5S4L - chains C and E of the 6 polymer chains in the assembly; structure by X-ray diffraction, 2.30 A resolution.

== Chain C ==
Molecule: Tubulin alpha-1B chain
Organism: Bos taurus
UniProtKB: P81947 (TBA1B_BOVIN); residues 1-451 here = UniProt positions 1-451
Amino-acid sequence (451 residues; numbered 1 to 451; the number before each row is that of its first residue):
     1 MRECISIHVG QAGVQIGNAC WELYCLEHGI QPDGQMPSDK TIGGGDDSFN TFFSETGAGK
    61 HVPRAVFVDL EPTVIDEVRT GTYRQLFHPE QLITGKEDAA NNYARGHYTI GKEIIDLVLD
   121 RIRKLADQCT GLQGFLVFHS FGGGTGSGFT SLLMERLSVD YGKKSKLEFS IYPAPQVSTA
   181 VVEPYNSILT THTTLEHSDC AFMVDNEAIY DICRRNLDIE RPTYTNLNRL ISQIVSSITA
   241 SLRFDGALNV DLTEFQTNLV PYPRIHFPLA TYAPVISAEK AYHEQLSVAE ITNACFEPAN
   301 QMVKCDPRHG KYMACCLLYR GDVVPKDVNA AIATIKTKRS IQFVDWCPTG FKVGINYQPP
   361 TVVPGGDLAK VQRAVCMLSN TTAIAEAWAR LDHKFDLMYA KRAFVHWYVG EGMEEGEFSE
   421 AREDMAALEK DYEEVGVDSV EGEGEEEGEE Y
Unresolved in the structure: 441-451
Bound ions: Ca2+ site 1: Asp39, Thr41, Gly44, Glu55; Ca2+ site 2: Glu284 (shared with 1 residue of chain B)
Small-molecule neighbours: GTP (guanosine-5'-triphosphate): Gly10, Gln11, Ala12, Gln15, Ile16, Asp69, Asp98, Ala99, Ala100, Asn101, Ser140, Gly142, Gly143, Gly144, Thr145, Gly146, Ile171, Pro173, Val177, Ser178, Thr179, Glu183, Asn206, Tyr224, Leu227, Asn228, Ile231

== Chain E ==
Molecule: Stathmin-4
Organism: Rattus norvegicus
UniProtKB: P63043 (STMN4_RAT); residues 5-145 here correspond to UniProt positions 49-189 (UniProt number = residue number + 44)
Amino-acid sequence (143 residues; row label = number of the first residue in the row):
     3 MADMEVIELN KCTSGQSFEV ILKPPSFDGV PEFNASLPRR RDPSLEEIQK KLEAAEERRK
    63 YQEAELLKHL AEKREHEREV IQKAIEENNN FIKMAKEKLA QKMESNKENR EAHLAAMLER
   123 LQEKDKHAEE VRKNKELKEE ASR
Unresolved in the structure: 3-5, 29-43, 144-145
Sequence notes: initiating methionine (3); expression tag (4)
UniProt features mapped onto this chain:
  - modified residue: Ser46 (Phosphoserine)

== Chain C / chain E interface ==
Pairs across the interface (32; chain C residue first):
  His107(C) with Leu101(E); Lys104(E); Met105(E)
  Tyr108(C) with Lys104(E); Met105(E), hydrophobic; Asn108(E)
  Thr109(C) with Arg112(E)
  Lys112(C) with Met105(E)
  Glu155(C) with Leu101(E); Lys104(E), salt bridge
  Arg156(C) with Leu101(E)
  Ser158(C) with Phe93(E); Ile94(E)
  Val159(C) with Ile94(E); Ala97(E), hydrophobic; Lys98(E)
  Gly162(C) with Ile94(E)
  Lys163(C) with Asn90(E); Phe93(E)
  Thr193(C) with Lys104(E)
  Glu196(C) with Phe93(E)
  His197(C) with Phe93(E)
  Val409(C) with His115(E), hydrogen bond (backbone-side chain)
  Gly410(C) with Arg112(E)
  Glu411(C) with Asn108(E), hydrogen bond (backbone-side chain); Arg112(E), salt bridge
  Gly412(C) with Asn108(E), hydrogen bond (backbone-side chain); Asn111(E), hydrogen bond (backbone-side chain); Arg112(E)
  Met413(C) with Asn108(E)
  Glu414(C) with Ser107(E), hydrogen bond; Asn111(E), hydrogen bond
Also at the interface, not in a pair above, chain C (21 interface residues in all): Leu152, Glu417
Also at the interface, not in a pair above, chain E (14 interface residues in all): Lys100

== Summary ==
21 residues of chain C and 14 residues of chain E are in contact, with 6 hydrogen bonds and 2 salt bridges.
Polar contacts include Glu155(C)-Lys104(E), Glu411(C)-Arg112(E) and Val409(C)-His115(E). Chain C binds GTP.
The Ca2+ site 1 is built by Asp39(C), Thr41(C), Gly44(C) and Glu55(C).
Here chain C is Tubulin alpha-1B chain (Bos taurus) and chain E is Stathmin-4 (Rattus norvegicus). Entry 5S4L
(Tubulin-Z1891773393-complex) was determined by X-ray diffraction (same publication as 5S4M, 5S4N, 5S4O, 5S4P,
5S4Q, 5S4R and 52 further entries).
